PDB entry 7TK4 | electron microscopy, 7.00 A resolution (low resolution: residue-level contacts below are approximate; hydrogen-bond / salt-bridge calls are withheld) | chains 4 and 5 of the 27 polymer chains in the assembly

[Chain 4 (and 5)]
Protein: ATP synthase subunit 9, mitochondrial
From: Saccharomyces cerevisiae
Notes: chain 5 of this document is another copy of the same molecule, construct and numbering; everything in this record applies to it too
UniProtKB: P61829 (ATP9_YEAST); residue numbers follow UniProt; this construct covers 1-76
Chain sequence (76 residues; numbered 1 to 76; the number before each row is that of its first residue):
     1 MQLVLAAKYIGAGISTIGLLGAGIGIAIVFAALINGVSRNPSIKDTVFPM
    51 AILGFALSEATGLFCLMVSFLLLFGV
Unresolved in the structure: 76
Swiss-Prot annotation at these positions:
  - site: Glu-59 (Reversibly protonated during proton transport)
  - modified residue: Met-1 (N-formylmethionine)
  - natural variant: Thr-46 (T46L: In strain: DS400/A3 and KL14-4A), Leu-53 (L53F: In strain: DS400/A3, DS401 and 1 more), Leu-57 (L57V: In oligomycin-resistant mutant and cross-resistance to venturicidin), Cys-65 (C65S: In oligomycin-resistant mutant)

[How chain 4 and chain 5 interact]
Contacting residue pairs (14; chain 4 residue first):
  Ala-7(4) / Tyr-9(5)
  Ala-7(4) / Ile-10(5)
  Gly-11(4) / Tyr-9(5)
  Gly-11(4) / Gly-13(5)
  Ile-14(4) / Gly-13(5)
  Ser-15(4) / Gly-13(5)
  Gly-18(4) / Thr-16(5)
  Gly-18(4) / Leu-20(5)
  Gly-21(4) / Leu-20(5)
  Gly-21(4) / Gly-23(5)
  Gly-21(4) / Ile-24(5)
  Ala-22(4) / Gly-23(5)
  Gly-25(4) / Gly-23(5)
  Ser-58(4) / Gly-23(5)
Also at the interface, not in a pair above, chain 4 (10 interface residues in all): Gly-36
Also at the interface, not in a pair above, chain 5 (10 interface residues in all): Ile-17, Ala-27, Ile-34

[Overview]
The chain 4/chain 5 interface involves 10 residues from each chain.
Chain 4 and chain 5 are both ATP synthase subunit 9, mitochondrial (Saccharomyces cerevisiae); the structure,
Yeast ATP synthase State 1binding(c) with 10 mM ATP backbone model, was determined by electron microscopy,
deposited together with 7TJS, 7TJT, 7TJU, 7TJV, 7TJW, 7TJX and 30 further entries.
